Entry 7EFL (X-ray diffraction, 3.40 A resolution); this record covers chains A and B.

Chain A:
Molecule: Sodium/potassium-transporting ATPase subunit alpha
Organism: Sus scrofa
Reference sequence: A0A5G2QYH2 (A0A5G2QYH2_PIG); residues 48-1033 here correspond to UniProt positions 56-1041 (UniProt number = residue number + 8)
Amino-acid sequence (987 residues; row label = number of the first residue in the row):
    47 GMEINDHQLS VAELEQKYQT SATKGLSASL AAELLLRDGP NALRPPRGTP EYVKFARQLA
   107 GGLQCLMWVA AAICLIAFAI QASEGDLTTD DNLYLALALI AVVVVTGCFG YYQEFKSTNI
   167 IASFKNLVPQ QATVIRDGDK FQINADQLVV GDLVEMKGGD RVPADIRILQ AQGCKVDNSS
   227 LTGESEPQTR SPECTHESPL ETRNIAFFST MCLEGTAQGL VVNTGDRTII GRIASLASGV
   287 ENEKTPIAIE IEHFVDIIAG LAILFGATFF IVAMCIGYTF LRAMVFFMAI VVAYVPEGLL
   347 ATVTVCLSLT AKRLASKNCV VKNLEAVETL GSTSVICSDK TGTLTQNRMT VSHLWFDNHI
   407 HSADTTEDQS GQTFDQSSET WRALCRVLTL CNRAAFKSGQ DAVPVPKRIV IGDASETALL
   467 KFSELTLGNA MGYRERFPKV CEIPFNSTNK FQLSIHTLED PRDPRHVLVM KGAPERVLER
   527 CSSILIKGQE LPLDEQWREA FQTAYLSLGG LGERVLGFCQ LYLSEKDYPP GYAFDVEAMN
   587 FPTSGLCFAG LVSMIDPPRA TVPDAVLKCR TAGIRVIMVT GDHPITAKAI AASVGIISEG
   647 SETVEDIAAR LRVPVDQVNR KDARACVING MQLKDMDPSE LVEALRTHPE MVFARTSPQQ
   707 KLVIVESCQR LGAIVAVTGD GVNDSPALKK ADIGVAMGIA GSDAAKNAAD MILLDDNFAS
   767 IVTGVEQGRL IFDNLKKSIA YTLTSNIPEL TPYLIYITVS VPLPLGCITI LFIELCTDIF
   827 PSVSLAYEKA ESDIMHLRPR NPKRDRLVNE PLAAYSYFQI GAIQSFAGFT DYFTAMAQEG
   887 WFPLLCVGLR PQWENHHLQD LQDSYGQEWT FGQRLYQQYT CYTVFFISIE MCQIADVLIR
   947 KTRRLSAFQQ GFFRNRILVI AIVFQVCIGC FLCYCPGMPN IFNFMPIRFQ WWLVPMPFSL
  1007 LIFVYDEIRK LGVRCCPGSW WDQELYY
Modified positions: Asp385 (aspartate beryllium trifluoride; BFD)
Sequence notes: expression tag (47); engineered mutation Ser791 (Lys799 in A0A5G2QYH2); conflict Ser1005 (Gly1013 in A0A5G2QYH2)
Metal / ion sites: rubidium ion site 1: Asp183, Asp185, Ser408; rubidium ion site 2: Ala339, Val341, Glu343; Mg2+: Asp385, Thr387, Asp726; rubidium ion site 3: Leu734, Lys735, Ala737, Asp756
Small-molecule neighbours: J3C ((7R,8R,9S)-2,3-dimethyl-9-phenyl-7,8,9,10-tetrahydroimidazo[1,2-h][1,7]naphthyridine-7,8-diol): Cys120, Ala123, Gln127, Asp137, Asn138, Leu141, Val331, Met334, Ala335, Val338, Ala339, Glu795, Leu796, Tyr799, Leu809, Leu811, Gly812, Cys813, Ile816
Reported in the primary citation:
  - mutagenesis - K783S: decreased stability
  - mutagenesis - K783S: decreased catalytic activity

Chain B:
Molecule: Potassium-transporting ATPase subunit beta
Organism: Sus scrofa
Reference sequence: P18434 (ATP4B_PIG); residues 37-290 here = UniProt positions 37-290
Amino-acid sequence (255 residues; numbered 36 to 290; the number before each row is that of its first residue):
    36 MWVWISLYYV AFYVVMSGIF ALCIYVLMRT IDPYTPDYQD QLKSPGVTLR PDVYGEKGLD
    96 ISYNVSDSTT WAGLAHTLHR FLAGYSPAAQ EGSINCTSEK YFFQESFLAP NHTKFSCKFT
   156 ADMLQNCSGR PDPTFGFAEG KPCFIIKMNR IVKFLPGNST APRVDCAFLD QPRDGPPLQV
   216 EYFPANGTYS LHYFPYYGKK AQPHYSNPLV AAKLLNVPRN RDVVIVCKIL AEHVSFDNPH
   276 DPYEGKVEFK LKIQK
Not modelled in the structure: 36
Disulfide bonds: Cys131-Cys152, Cys162-Cys178, Cys201-Cys262
Covalent attachments: N-acetylglucosamine (NAG) linked to Asn99, Asn161
Sequence notes: initiating methionine (36)

How chain A and chain B interact:
Contacting residue pairs - 74 pairs, chain A then chain B:
  Ala860(A) - Tyr44(B)  hydrogen bond (backbone-side chain)
  Phe864(A) - Phe47(B)
  Phe864(A) - Tyr48(B)  hydrogen bond (backbone-side chain)
  Gln865(A) - Tyr43(B)
  Gln865(A) - Tyr44(B)
  Gln865(A) - Phe47(B)
  Ala868(A) - Phe47(B)  hydrophobic
  Ala868(A) - Tyr48(B)  hydrophobic
  Ile869(A) - Phe47(B)  hydrophobic
  Ile869(A) - Met51(B)  hydrophobic
  Phe872(A) - Met51(B)
  Phe872(A) - Ser52(B)
  Phe872(A) - Phe55(B)  hydrophobic
  Phe875(A) - Phe55(B)
  Thr876(A) - Phe55(B)
  Phe879(A) - Phe55(B)  hydrophobic
  Phe879(A) - Leu62(B)
  Thr880(A) - Leu62(B)
  Ala883(A) - Leu62(B)  hydrophobic
  Ala883(A) - Ile66(B)
  Gln884(A) - Asp72(B)
  Gln884(A) - Tyr73(B)  hydrogen bond (backbone-backbone)
  Glu885(A) - Tyr73(B)
  Glu885(A) - Gln74(B)  hydrogen bond (side chain-backbone)
  Glu885(A) - Asp75(B)  hydrogen bond (side chain-backbone)
  Phe888(A) - Ile66(B)  hydrophobic
  Pro889(A) - Met63(B)
  His903(A) - Tyr89(B)  hydrogen bond (backbone-side chain)
  Gln905(A) - Tyr89(B)
  Gln905(A) - Asn184(B)  hydrogen bond (backbone-side chain)
  Gln905(A) - Tyr278(B)
  Asp906(A) - Thr83(B)
  Asp906(A) - Arg85(B)  salt bridge
  Asp906(A) - Lys182(B)  salt bridge
  Asp906(A) - Asn184(B)
  Gln908(A) - Arg185(B)  hydrogen bond
  Gln908(A) - Lys234(B)  hydrogen bond
  Tyr911(A) - Asp67(B)  hydrogen bond (side chain-backbone)
  Tyr911(A) - Tyr69(B)
  Tyr911(A) - Thr70(B)  hydrogen bond (side chain-backbone)
  Tyr911(A) - Pro71(B)  hydrophobic
  Tyr911(A) - Asp72(B)
  Tyr911(A) - Tyr231(B)
  Tyr911(A) - Lys234(B)
  Gly912(A) - Arg185(B)  hydrogen bond (backbone-side chain)
  Gly912(A) - Tyr231(B)
  Gly912(A) - Lys234(B)
  Gln913(A) - Pro71(B)
  Gln913(A) - Gln74(B)  hydrogen bond
  Gln913(A) - Leu77(B)
  Gln913(A) - Arg185(B)
  Gln913(A) - Ile186(B)
  Gln913(A) - Val187(B)
  Glu914(A) - Asn184(B)  hydrogen bond (backbone-side chain)
  Glu914(A) - Arg185(B)  salt bridge
  Glu914(A) - Asn242(B)  hydrogen bond
  Trp915(A) - Leu77(B)
  Trp915(A) - Asn184(B)
  Thr916(A) - Asp276(B)
  Gln919(A) - Gln76(B)  hydrogen bond (side chain-backbone)
  Gln919(A) - Ser79(B)  hydrogen bond (side chain-backbone)
  Gln919(A) - Asp276(B)
  Tyr922(A) - Gln76(B)
  Tyr922(A) - His275(B)  hydrogen bond
  Asn986(A) - His275(B)  hydrogen bond
  Arg994(A) - Tyr73(B)
  Arg994(A) - Asp75(B)  salt bridge
  Gln996(A) - Tyr73(B)  hydrogen bond
  Phe1004(A) - Met51(B)  hydrophobic
  Leu1007(A) - Met51(B)  hydrophobic
  Tyr1011(A) - Tyr43(B)  hydrogen bond
  Tyr1011(A) - Phe47(B)
  Trp1026(A) - Trp39(B)  hydrophobic
  Glu1030(A) - Ile40(B)
Other interface residues (no listed pair), chain A (38 interface residues in all): Asp909, Gly918, Leu1031
Other interface residues (no listed pair), chain B (42 interface residues in all): Ile54, Cys58, Pro68, Met183, Gly233

Summary:
The interface between chain A and chain B involves 38 residues on one side and 42 on the other, with 21
hydrogen bonds and 4 salt bridges. Polar contacts include Asp906(A)-Arg85(B), Asp906(A)-Lys182(B) and
Glu914(A)-Arg185(B). Chain A binds compound J3C. The paper reports that K783S of chain A reduces stability;
K783S of chain A reduces catalytic activity.
Here chain A is Sodium/potassium-transporting ATPase subunit alpha and chain B is Potassium-transporting
ATPase subunit beta, both from Sus scrofa. Entry 7EFL (Crystal structure of the gastric proton pump K791S in
(BYK)E2BeF state) was determined by X-ray diffraction (same publication as 7EFM, 7EFN and 7ET1).
